Entry 7EVM (electron microscopy, 2.50 A resolution); this record covers chains A and R of the 5 polymer chains in the assembly.

== Chain A ==
Molecule: Guanine nucleotide-binding protein G(s) subunit alpha isoforms short
Source organism: Homo sapiens
UniProtKB: P63092 (GNAS2_HUMAN); residue numbers follow UniProt; this construct covers 1-394
Amino-acid sequence (394 residues; row label = number of the first residue in the row):
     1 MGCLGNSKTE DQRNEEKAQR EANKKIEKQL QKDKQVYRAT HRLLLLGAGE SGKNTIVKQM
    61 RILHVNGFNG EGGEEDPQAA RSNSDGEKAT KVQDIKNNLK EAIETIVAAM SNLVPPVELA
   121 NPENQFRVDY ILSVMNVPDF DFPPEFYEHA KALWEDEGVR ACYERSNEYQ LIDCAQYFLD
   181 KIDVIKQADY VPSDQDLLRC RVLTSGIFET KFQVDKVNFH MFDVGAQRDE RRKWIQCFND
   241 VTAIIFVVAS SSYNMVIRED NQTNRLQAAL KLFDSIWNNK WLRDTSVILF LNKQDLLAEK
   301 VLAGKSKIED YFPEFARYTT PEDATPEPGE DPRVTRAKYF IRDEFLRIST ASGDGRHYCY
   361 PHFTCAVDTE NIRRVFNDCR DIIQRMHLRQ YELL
Not modelled in the structure: 1-10, 65-206, 255-261
Sequence notes: engineered mutation N54 (Ser in P63092), A226 (Gly in P63092), A268 (Glu in P63092), K271 (Asn in P63092), D274 (Lys in P63092), K280 (Arg in P63092), D284 (Thr in P63092), T285 (Ile in P63092)

== Chain R ==
Molecule: Glucagon-like peptide 1 receptor
Source organism: Homo sapiens
UniProtKB: P43220 (GLP1R_HUMAN); numbering as in UniProt (aligned over 24-463)
Amino-acid sequence (440 residues; numbered 24 to 463; the number before each row is that of its first residue):
    24 RPQGATVSLW ETVQKWREYR RQCQRSLTED PPPATDLFCN RTFDEYACWP DGEPGSFVNV
    84 SCPWYLPWAS SVPQGHVYRF CTAEGLWLQK DNSSLPWRDL SECEESKRGE RSSPEEQLLF
   144 LYIIYTVGYA LSFSALVIAS AILLGFRHLH CTRNYIHLNL FASFILRALS VFIKDAALKW
   204 MYSTAAQQHQ WDGLLSYQDS LSCRLVFLLM QYCVAANYYW LLVEGVYLYT LLAFSVLSEQ
   264 WIFRLYVSIG WGVPLLFVVP WGIVKYLYED EGCWTRNSNM NYWLIIRLPI LFAIGVNFLI
   324 FVRVICIVVS KLKANLMCKT DIKCRLAKST LTLIPLLGTH EVIFAFVMDE HARGTLRFIK
   384 LFTELSFTSF QGLMVAILYC FVNNEVQLEF RKSWERWRLE HLHIQRDSSM KPLKCPTSSL
   444 SSGATAGSSM YTATCQASCS
Not modelled in the structure: 24-135, 340-342, 371-374, 425-463
Disulfide bonds: C226-C296
Covalently attached groups: N-tert-butyl-6,7-bis(chloranyl)quinoxalin-2-amine (HNO) linked to C347
Reported in the primary citation:
  - binding site for the ligand HNO: C347, A350
  - allosteric site: C347
  - mutagenesis - C347A: unchanged signaling in response to GLP-1
  - mutagenesis - V332A, K346A, L349A: decreased signaling in response to GLP-1
  - conformationally variable residues (helix shift, side-chain flip): R310, K336, K346, H363
  - contacts within the chain: H363-Q394

== Chain A / chain R interface ==
Residue-residue contacts (42; chain A residue first):
  Q31(A) - Q263(R)  hydrogen bond
  K34(A) - E262(R)  salt bridge
  Q35(A) - Q263(R)  hydrogen bond
  R38(A) - L260(R)  hydrogen bond (side chain-backbone)
  R38(A) - S261(R)
  R38(A) - E262(R)  salt bridge
  R38(A) - Q263(R)
  T350(A) - L339(R)
  D381(A) - K334(R)
  Q384(A) - L255(R)  hydrogen bond (side chain-backbone)
  Q384(A) - K334(R)  hydrogen bond
  R385(A) - K334(R)  hydrogen bond (side chain-backbone)
  R385(A) - A337(R)
  R385(A) - N338(R)  hydrogen bond
  H387(A) - L254(R)
  H387(A) - L255(R)
  L388(A) - L255(R)  hydrophobic
  L388(A) - I330(R)  hydrophobic
  L388(A) - V331(R)  hydrophobic
  L388(A) - K334(R)
  R389(A) - E408(R)
  Q390(A) - R176(R)
  Q390(A) - N406(R)
  Q390(A) - E408(R)
  Y391(A) - R176(R)
  Y391(A) - E247(R)
  Y391(A) - Y250(R)
  Y391(A) - L251(R)  hydrophobic
  Y391(A) - L254(R)
  Y391(A) - L359(R)  hydrophobic
  Y391(A) - Y402(R)
  E392(A) - R348(R)  hydrogen bond (backbone-side chain)
  E392(A) - N406(R)
  E392(A) - N407(R)  hydrogen bond (side chain-backbone)
  E392(A) - E408(R)
  L393(A) - V327(R)  hydrophobic
  L393(A) - V331(R)
  L393(A) - S352(R)  hydrogen bond (backbone-side chain)
  L393(A) - L356(R)  hydrophobic
  L394(A) - V331(R)
  L394(A) - K334(R)
  L394(A) - L335(R)  hydrophobic
Also at the interface, not in a pair above, chain A (18 interface residues in all): Y358, I383
Also at the interface, not in a pair above, chain R (29 interface residues in all): H180, S258, T355
Interface features reported in the paper:
  - residue pairs: R38(A)-L260(R) (hydrogen bond)

== Summary ==
18 residues of chain A face 29 of chain R across their interface, with 10 hydrogen bonds and 2 salt bridges.
Among the polar pairs are K34(A)-E262(R), R38(A)-E262(R) and Q31(A)-Q263(R). The paper describes a hydrogen
bond between R38(A) and L260(R). From the paper: a binding site for the ligand HNO at C347(R) and A350(R);
V332A, K346A and L349A of chain R reduce signaling in response to GLP-1.
Chain A is Guanine nucleotide-binding protein G(s) subunit alpha isoforms short and chain R is Glucagon-like
peptide 1 receptor, both from Homo sapiens; the structure, Cryo-EM structure of the compound 2-bound human
GLP-1 receptor-Gs complex, was determined by electron microscopy, deposited together with 7DUR, 7DUQ and 7E14.
